Entry 6K1I (X-ray diffraction, 2.75 A resolution); this record covers chains D and I of the 10 polymer chains in the assembly.

[Chain D]
Name: Histone H2B type 1-J
Organism: Homo sapiens
UniProtKB: P06899 (H2B1J_HUMAN); residues -3 to 122 here correspond to UniProt positions 1-126 (UniProt number = residue number + 4)
Sequence (129 residues; each row starts with the number of its first residue; numbers below 1 keep their minus sign (Gly-6 is residue -6)):
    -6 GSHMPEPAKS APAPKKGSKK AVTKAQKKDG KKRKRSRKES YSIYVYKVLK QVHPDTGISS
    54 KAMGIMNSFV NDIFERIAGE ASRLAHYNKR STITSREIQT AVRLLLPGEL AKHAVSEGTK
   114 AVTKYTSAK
Disordered / not traced: -6 to 25
Construct notes: expression tag (-6 to -4)
Ion coordination: Mn2+: Val45 (shared with 1 residue of chain E)
UniProt features mapped onto this chain:
  - modified residue: Pro-2 (N-acetylproline), Glu-1 (ADP-ribosyl glutamic acid), Lys2 (N6-(2-hydroxyisobutyryl)lysine), Ser3 (ADP-ribosylserine), Lys8 (N6-(beta-hydroxybutyryl)lysine), Lys9 (N6-(2-hydroxyisobutyryl)lysine), Ser11 (Phosphoserine), Lys12 (N6-acetyllysine), Lys13 (N6-(beta-hydroxybutyryl)lysine), Lys17 (N6-(2-hydroxyisobutyryl)lysine), Lys20 (N6-(2-hydroxyisobutyryl)lysine), Lys21 (N6-(2-hydroxyisobutyryl)lysine), Lys31 (N6-(2-hydroxyisobutyryl)lysine), Glu32 (PolyADP-ribosyl glutamic acid), Ser33 (Phosphoserine), Lys40 (N6-(2-hydroxyisobutyryl)lysine), Lys43 (N6-(2-hydroxyisobutyryl)lysine), Lys54 (N6,N6-dimethyllysine), Arg76 (Dimethylated arginine), Lys82 (N6,N6,N6-trimethyllysine) and 6 more in UniProt
  - glycosylation: Ser109 (O-linked (GlcNAc) serine)
  - cross-link (Glycyl lysine isopeptide (Lys-Gly)): Lys2 (interchain with G-Cter in SUMO2), Lys17 (interchain with G-Cter in SUMO2), Lys31 (interchain with G-Cter in ubiquitin), Lys117 (interchain with G-Cter in ubiquitin)

[Chain I]
Molecule: 147-nt DNA strand
Organism: Homo sapiens
Sequence (147 nucleotides; each row starts with the number of its first residue; numbers below 1 keep their minus sign (DC-71 is residue -71)):
   -71 CATATATCCC GGTGCCGAGG CCGCTCAATT GGTCGTAGAC AGCTCTAGCA CCGCTTAAAC
   -11 GCACGTACGC GCTGTCTACC GCGTTTTAAC CGCCACTAGA AGCGCTTACT AGTCTCCAGG
    49 CACGTGTGAG ACCGGCATAT ATGGTAC
Ion coordination: Mn2+ site 1 near DG-61 (its only coordinating residue here); Mn2+ site 2 near DG-34 (its only coordinating residue here); K+ near DT-26 (its only coordinating residue here); Mn2+ site 3 near DG-7 (its only coordinating residue here); Mn2+ site 4 near DG27 (its only coordinating residue here); Mn2+ site 5 near DA50 (its only coordinating residue here)

[Chain D / chain I interface]
Contacting residue pairs - 14 pairs, chain D then chain I:
  Ser29(D) - DG30(I)  hydrogen bond to the phosphate
  Arg30(D) - DT-47(I)  sugar contact
  Tyr39(D) - DA-54(I)  sugar contact
  Tyr39(D) - DG-53(I)  hydrogen bond to the phosphate
  Gly50(D) - DG-53(I)  phosphate contact
  Ile51(D) - DA-54(I)  sugar contact
  Ile51(D) - DG-53(I)  hydrogen bond to the phosphate
  Ser52(D) - DA-54(I)  phosphate contact
  Ser53(D) - DA-54(I)  hydrogen bond to the phosphate
  Arg83(D) - DG-34(I)  phosphate contact
  Ser84(D) - DA-35(I)  sugar contact
  Ser84(D) - DG-34(I)  hydrogen bond to the phosphate
  Thr85(D) - DA-35(I)  hydrogen bond to the phosphate
  Thr85(D) - DG-34(I)  hydrogen bond to the phosphate
Interface residues without a listed pair, chain D (12 interface residues in all): Glu32, Lys82
Interface residues without a listed pair, chain I (9 interface residues in all): DC-48, DA-44, DA-33

[Summary]
Chain D and chain I form an interface of 12 and 9 residues respectively; the contacts include 7 hydrogen
bonds. Among the polar pairs are Ser29(D)-DG30(I), Tyr39(D)-DG-53(I) and Ile51(D)-DG-53(I).
Chain D is Histone H2B type 1-J and chain I is a 147-nt DNA strand, both from Homo sapiens; the structure,
Human nucleosome core particle with gammaH2A.X variant, was determined by X-ray diffraction (same publication
as 6IPU, 6JXD, 6K1J and 6K1K).
